5W4U - chains B and C of the 13 polymer chains in the assembly; structure by X-ray diffraction, 3.60 A resolution.

Chain B:
Name: DNA-directed RNA polymerase II subunit RPB2
Source organism: Saccharomyces cerevisiae (strain ATCC 204508 / S288c)
Notes: EC 2.7.7.6
Reference sequence: P08518 (RPB2_YEAST); residues 1-1224 here = UniProt positions 1-1224
Chain sequence (1224 residues; row label = number of the first residue in the row):
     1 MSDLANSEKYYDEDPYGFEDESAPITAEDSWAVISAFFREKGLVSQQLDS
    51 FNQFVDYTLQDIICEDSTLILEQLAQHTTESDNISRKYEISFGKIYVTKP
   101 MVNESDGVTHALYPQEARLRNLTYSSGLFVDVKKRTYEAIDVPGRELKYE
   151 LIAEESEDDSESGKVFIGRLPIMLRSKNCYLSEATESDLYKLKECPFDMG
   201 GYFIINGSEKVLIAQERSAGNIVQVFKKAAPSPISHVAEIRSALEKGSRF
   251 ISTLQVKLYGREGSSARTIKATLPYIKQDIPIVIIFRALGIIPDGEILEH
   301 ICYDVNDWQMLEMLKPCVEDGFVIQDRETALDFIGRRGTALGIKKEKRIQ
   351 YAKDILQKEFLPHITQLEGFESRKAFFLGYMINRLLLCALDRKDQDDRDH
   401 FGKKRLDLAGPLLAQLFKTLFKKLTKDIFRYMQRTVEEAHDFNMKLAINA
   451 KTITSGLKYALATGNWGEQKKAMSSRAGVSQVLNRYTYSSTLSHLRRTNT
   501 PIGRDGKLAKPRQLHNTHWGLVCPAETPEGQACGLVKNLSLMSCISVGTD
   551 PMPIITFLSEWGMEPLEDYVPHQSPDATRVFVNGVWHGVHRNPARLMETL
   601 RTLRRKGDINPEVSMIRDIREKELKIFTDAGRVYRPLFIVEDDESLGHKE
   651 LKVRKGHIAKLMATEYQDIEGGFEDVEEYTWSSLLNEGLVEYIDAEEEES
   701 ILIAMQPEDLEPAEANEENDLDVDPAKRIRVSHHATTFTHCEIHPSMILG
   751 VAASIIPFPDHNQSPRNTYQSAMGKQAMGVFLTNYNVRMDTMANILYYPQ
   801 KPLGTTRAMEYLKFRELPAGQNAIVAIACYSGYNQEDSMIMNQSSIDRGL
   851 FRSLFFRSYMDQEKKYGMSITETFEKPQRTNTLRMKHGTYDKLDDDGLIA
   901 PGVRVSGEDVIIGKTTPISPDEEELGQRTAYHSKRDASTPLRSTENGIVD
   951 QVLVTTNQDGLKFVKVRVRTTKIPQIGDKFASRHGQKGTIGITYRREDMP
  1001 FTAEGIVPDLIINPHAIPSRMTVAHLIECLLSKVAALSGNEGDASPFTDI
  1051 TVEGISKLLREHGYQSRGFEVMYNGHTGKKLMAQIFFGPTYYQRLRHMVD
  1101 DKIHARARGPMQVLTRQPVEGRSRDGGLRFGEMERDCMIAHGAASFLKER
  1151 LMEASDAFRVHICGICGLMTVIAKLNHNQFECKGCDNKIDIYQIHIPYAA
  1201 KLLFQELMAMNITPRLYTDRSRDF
Disordered / not traced: 1-19, 71-89, 135-163, 244-250, 339-344, 436-445, 473-475, 503-508, 669-677, 713-721, 919-932, 1221-1224
Metal / ion sites: Zn2+: Cys1163, Cys1166, Cys1182, Cys1185

Chain C:
Name: DNA-directed RNA polymerase II subunit RPB3
Source organism: Saccharomyces cerevisiae (strain ATCC 204508 / S288c)
Reference sequence: P16370 (RPB3_YEAST); residues 1-318 here = UniProt positions 1-318
Chain sequence (318 residues; row label = number of the first residue in the row):
     1 MSEEGPQVKIREASKDNVDFILSNVDLAMANSLRRVMIAEIPTLAIDSVE
    51 VETNTTVLADEFIAHRLGLIPLQSMDIEQLEYSRDCFCEDHCDKCSVVLT
   101 LQAFGESESTTNVYSKDLVIVSNLMGRNIGHPIIQDKEGNGVLICKLRKG
   151 QELKLTCVAKKGIAKEHAKWGPAAAIEFEYDPWNKLKHTDYWYEQDSAKE
   201 WPQSKNCEYEDPPNEGDPFDYKAQADTFYMNVESVGSIPVDQVVVRGIDT
   251 LQKKVASILLALTQMDQDKVNFASGDNNTASNMLGSNEDVMMTGAEQDPY
   301 SNASQMGNTGSGGYDNAW
Disordered / not traced: 1-2, 269-318
Curated features (UniProtKB/Swiss-Prot):
  - binding site (Zn(2+)): Cys86, Cys88, Cys92, Cys95
  - modified residue: Ser2 (N-acetylserine)
  - natural variant: Ala30 (A30D: In mutant RPB3-1)
  - mutagenesis: Lys9 (K9E: Transcript termination readthrough)
Metal / ion sites: Zn2+: Cys86, Cys88, Cys92, Cys95

Chain B / chain C interface:
Residue-residue contacts - 81 pairs, chain B then chain C:
  Tyr797(B) with Glu61(C); Phe62(C)
  Tyr798(B) with Phe62(C); Arg66(C), hydrogen bond
  Ser844(B) with Ala168(C)
  Asp847(B) with His65(C); His167(C), hydrogen bond (backbone-side chain); Ala168(C)
  Arg848(B) with His65(C), hydrogen bond (backbone-side chain); Ala168(C)
  Gly849(B) with His65(C), hydrogen bond (backbone-side chain)
  Arg852(B) with His65(C), hydrogen bond; His167(C)
  Leu854(B) with Glu61(C)
  Arg969(B) with Asp60(C), salt bridge; Glu61(C), salt bridge
  Thr971(B) with Glu61(C), hydrogen bond
  Arg995(B) with Lys165(C)
  Arg996(B) with Arg34(C); Ile38(C); Ala173(C); Ala174(C), hydrogen bond (side chain-backbone)
  Glu997(B) with Arg34(C); Arg35(C); Ile38(C); Ala39(C)
  Asp998(B) with Arg35(C), salt bridge
  Met999(B) with Arg34(C)
  Phe1001(B) with Arg34(C); Phe178(C), hydrophobic
  Ala1003(B) with Glu177(C); Phe178(C), hydrogen bond (backbone-backbone)
  Glu1004(B) with Glu177(C)
  Gly1005(B) with Ala175(C); Ile176(C)
  Arg1060(B) with Lys199(C), hydrogen bond (side chain-backbone); Glu200(C), hydrogen bond (side chain-backbone)
  Gly1063(B) with Pro202(C)
  Tyr1064(B) with Pro202(C)
  Gln1065(B) with Trp192(C); Glu200(C); Trp201(C); Pro202(C)
  Arg1067(B) with Trp192(C); Glu194(C), salt bridge
  Phe1069(B) with Trp192(C), hydrophobic; Trp201(C), hydrophobic
  Val1071(B) with Tyr191(C), hydrophobic; Trp201(C), hydrophobic
  Tyr1073(B) with Phe178(C); Glu179(C); Tyr180(C), hydrophobic
  Gly1075(B) with Asn31(C), hydrogen bond (backbone-side chain); Arg34(C); Arg35(C), hydrogen bond (backbone-side chain)
  His1076(B) with Asn31(C); Arg35(C)
  Thr1077(B) with Leu27(C); Asn31(C)
  Gly1078(B) with Leu27(C); Asn31(C); Phe178(C); Tyr180(C)
  Lys1079(B) with Leu27(C); Tyr180(C); His188(C)
  Lys1080(B) with Tyr180(C), hydrogen bond (backbone-side chain); Asp181(C), hydrogen bond (side chain-backbone); His188(C); Thr189(C)
  Leu1081(B) with His188(C); Thr189(C), hydrogen bond (backbone-side chain)
  Met1082(B) with Lys187(C); His188(C); Thr189(C); Asp190(C), hydrogen bond (backbone-backbone)
  Gln1084(B) with Thr189(C); Asp190(C), hydrogen bond (side chain-backbone); Tyr191(C); Trp192(C), hydrogen bond (side chain-backbone); Trp201(C)
Interface residues without a listed pair, chain B (42 interface residues in all): Asn786, Ile948, Thr1002, Glu1070, Asn1074, Ala1083
Interface residues without a listed pair, chain C (38 interface residues in all): Ala28, Val57, Ala59, Leu69

In short:
Chain B and chain C form an interface of 42 and 38 residues respectively; the contacts include 18 hydrogen
bonds and 4 salt bridges. Polar contacts include Arg969(B)-Asp60(C), Arg969(B)-Glu61(C) and
Asp998(B)-Arg35(C). Curated annotation (UniProt) lists 4 Zn2+-binding residues and one mutagenesis site on
chain C.
Chain B is DNA-directed RNA polymerase II subunit RPB2 and chain C is DNA-directed RNA polymerase II subunit
RPB3, both from Saccharomyces cerevisiae (strain ATCC 204508 / S288c); the structure, Pol II elongation
complex with an N6-methyladenine-containing template, was determined by X-ray diffraction together with 5W51
from the same study.
